PDB entry 7XK5 | electron microscopy, 3.10 A resolution | chains B and E of the 6 polymer chains in the assembly

# Chain B
Molecule: Na(+)-translocating NADH-quinone reductase subunit B
Organism: Vibrio cholerae O395
Notes: EC 7.2.1.1
Reference sequence: A5F5X0 (NQRB_VIBC3); numbering as in UniProt (aligned over 1-415)
Sequence (415 residues; each row starts with the number of its first residue):
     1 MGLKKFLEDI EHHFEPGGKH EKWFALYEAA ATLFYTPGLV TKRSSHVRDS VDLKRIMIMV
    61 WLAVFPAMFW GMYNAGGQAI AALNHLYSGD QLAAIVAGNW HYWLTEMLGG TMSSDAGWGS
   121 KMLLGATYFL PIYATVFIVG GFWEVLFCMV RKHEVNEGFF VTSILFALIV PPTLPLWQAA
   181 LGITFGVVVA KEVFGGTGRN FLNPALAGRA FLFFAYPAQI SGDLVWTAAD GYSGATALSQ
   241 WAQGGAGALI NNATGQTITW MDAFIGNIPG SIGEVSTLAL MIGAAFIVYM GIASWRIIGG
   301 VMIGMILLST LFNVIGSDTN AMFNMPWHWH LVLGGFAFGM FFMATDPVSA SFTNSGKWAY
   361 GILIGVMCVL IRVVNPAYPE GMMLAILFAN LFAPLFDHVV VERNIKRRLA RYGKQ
Unresolved in the structure: 1-26, 414-415
UniProt features mapped onto this chain:
  - modified residue: T236 (FMN phosphoryl threonine)
  - mutagenesis: F185 (F185A: Decreases riboflavin content), W226 (W226L: Decreases riboflavin content)
Glycans and other covalent adducts: flavin mononucleotide (FMN) linked to T236
Small-molecule neighbours:
  - FMN (flavin mononucleotide), molecule 1: I169, L206, R209, F213, W226, A237, L238, S239, G270, S271, E274, G334, G335, F338, G339, M343, P379, E380, G381, M382, M383, L384
  - FMN, molecule 2: F213, F214, P217, S221, G222, D223, A377, Y378, P379
  - riboflavin (RBF): I56, M57, V60, G158, V161, T162, L165, K191, G196, T197, G198, N200, L202, N203, P204, A205, I292, A293, F342, M343, T345, D346, P347, V348, S349
Reported in the primary citation:
  - mutagenesis - E157A: decreased catalytic activity

# Chain E
Molecule: Na(+)-translocating NADH-quinone reductase subunit E
Organism: Vibrio cholerae O395
Notes: EC 7.2.1.1
Reference sequence: A5F5Y5 (NQRE_VIBC3); residue numbers follow UniProt; this construct covers 1-198
Sequence (198 residues; numbered 1 to 198; the number before each row is that of its first residue):
     1 MEHYISLLVK SIFIENMALS FFLGMCTFLA VSKKVKTSFG LGIAVIVVLT ISVPVNNLVY
    61 NLVLKPDALV EGVDLSFLNF ITFIGVIAAL VQILEMILDR FFPPLYNALG IFLPLITVNC
   121 AIFGGVSFMV QRDYSFAESV VYGFGSGVGW MLAIVALAGI REKMKYSDVP PGLRGLGITF
   181 ITAGLMALGF MSFSGVQL
Small-molecule neighbours: 2Fe-2S cluster (FES): G24, M25, C26, N119, C120

# How chain B and chain E interact
Pairs across the interface (46):
  V189(B) - I181(E)  hydrophobic
  V193(B) - P170(E)
  V193(B) - L173(E)  hydrophobic
  V193(B) - I178(E)  hydrophobic
  V193(B) - I181(E)  hydrophobic
  F194(B) - M164(E)  hydrophobic
  F194(B) - S167(E)
  F194(B) - D168(E)  hydrogen bond (backbone-backbone)
  F194(B) - V169(E)
  F194(B) - I178(E)  hydrophobic
  F194(B) - T182(E)
  F194(B) - L185(E)  hydrophobic
  G195(B) - D168(E)
  G198(B) - Y166(E)
  R199(B) - Y166(E)  hydrogen bond (side chain-backbone)
  R199(B) - S167(E)  hydrogen bond (backbone-side chain)
  R199(B) - D168(E)
  F201(B) - I160(E)  hydrophobic
  F201(B) - T182(E)
  F201(B) - L185(E)  hydrophobic
  L202(B) - L185(E)  hydrophobic
  F214(B) - M191(E)  hydrophobic
  V348(B) - K163(E)  hydrogen bond (backbone-side chain)
  S349(B) - K163(E)
  A350(B) - K163(E)
  M367(B) - F193(E)  hydrophobic
  I371(B) - S192(E)
  V374(B) - V196(E)
  N375(B) - S192(E)  hydrogen bond (side chain-backbone)
  N375(B) - G195(E)
  N375(B) - V196(E)
  P376(B) - G195(E)
  Y378(B) - S194(E)  hydrogen bond
  L384(B) - S192(E)  hydrogen bond (backbone-side chain)
  F388(B) - F190(E)  hydrophobic
  F388(B) - F193(E)  hydrophobic
  L391(B) - I160(E)
  L391(B) - M186(E)
  L391(B) - G189(E)
  F392(B) - L152(E)  hydrophobic
  F392(B) - F190(E)  hydrophobic
  P394(B) - G159(E)
  P394(B) - K163(E)
  L395(B) - V155(E)  hydrophobic
  L395(B) - A156(E)  hydrophobic
  H398(B) - V35(E)
Interface residues without a listed pair, chain B (31 interface residues in all): F185, A210, F352, L370, A377, L387
Interface residues without a listed pair, chain E (29 interface residues in all): L188, Q197

# In short
31 residues of chain B and 29 residues of chain E are in contact, with 7 hydrogen bonds. Among the polar pairs
are R199(B)-Y166(E), R199(B)-S167(E) and V348(B)-K163(E). Bound to chain B: riboflavin and flavin
mononucleotide. Chain E binds 2Fe-2S cluster. Covalently linked flavin mononucleotide: at T236(B). From the
paper: E157A of chain B reduces catalytic activity.
Here chain B is Na(+)-translocating NADH-quinone reductase subunit B and chain E is Na(+)-translocating
NADH-quinone reductase subunit E, both from Vibrio cholerae O395. Entry 7XK5 (Cryo-EM structure of Na+-pumping
NADH-ubiquinone oxidoreductase from Vibrio cholerae, state 3) was determined by electron microscopy (same
publication as 7XK3, 7XK4, 7XK6 and 7XK7).
